Entry 8ZD4 (electron microscopy, 2.90 A resolution); this record covers chains D and G of the 4 polymer chains in the assembly.

# Chain D
Protein: TRA@ protein
Organism: Homo sapiens
UniProtKB: Q6PJ56 (Q6PJ56_HUMAN); the construct has insertions or renumbered stretches relative to UniProt, so the offset changes along the chain: 22-114 = UniProt 22-114; 122-223 = UniProt 128-229
Amino-acid sequence (202 residues; each row starts with the number of its first residue):
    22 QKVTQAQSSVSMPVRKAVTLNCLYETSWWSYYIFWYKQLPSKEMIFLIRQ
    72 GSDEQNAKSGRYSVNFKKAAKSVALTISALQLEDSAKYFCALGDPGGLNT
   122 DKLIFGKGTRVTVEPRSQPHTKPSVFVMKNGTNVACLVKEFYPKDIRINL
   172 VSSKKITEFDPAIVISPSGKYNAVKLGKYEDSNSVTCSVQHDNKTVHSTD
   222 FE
Sequence notes: linker (115-121)
Disulfide bonds: Cys43-Cys111, Cys157-Cys208

# Chain G
Protein: gamma chain
Organism: Homo sapiens
Amino-acid sequence (224 residues; row label = number of the first residue in the row):
    25 GTKSVTRPTRSSAEITCDLTVINAFYIHWYLHQEGKAPQRLLYYDVSNSK
    75 DVLESGLSPGKYYTHTPRRWSWILILRNLIENDSGVYYCATWDRGNPKTH
   125 YYKKLFGSGTTLVVTDKQLDADVSPKPTIFLPSIAETKLQKAGTYLCLLE
   175 KFFPDVIKIHWQEKKSNTILGSQEGNTMKTNDTYMKFSWLTVPEESLDKE
   225 HRCIVRHENNKNGVDQEIIFPPIK
Disordered / not traced: 247-248
Disulfide bonds: Cys41-Cys113

# Interface between chain D and chain G
Residue-residue contacts (50):
  Tyr57(D) with Lys128(G), hydrogen bond (side chain-backbone); Phe130(G), hydrophobic
  Gln59(D) with Tyr112(G), hydrogen bond
  Ser62(D) with Thr26(G), hydrogen bond (backbone-side chain)
  Lys63(D) with Thr26(G); Tyr112(G); Ser132(G)
  Met65(D) with Tyr112(G), hydrophobic; Phe130(G), hydrophobic
  Phe67(D) with Tyr125(G), hydrophobic; Lys127(G)
  Arg70(D) with Tyr125(G)
  Phe110(D) with His56(G)
  Asn120(D) with Tyr50(G); Tyr126(G)
  Thr121(D) with Arg64(G), hydrogen bond (backbone-side chain); Tyr67(G)
  Asp122(D) with Arg64(G), hydrogen bond (backbone-side chain); Trp116(G)
  Lys123(D) with Arg64(G)
  Leu124(D) with Tyr54(G)
  Phe126(D) with Ala61(G); Pro62(G)
  Gly127(D) with Ala61(G); Pro62(G)
  Lys128(D) with Gly59(G)
  Phe147(D) with Glu160(G); Gln164(G)
  Val148(D) with Ser157(G)
  Met149(D) with Phe154(G), hydrophobic; Leu155(G); Thr168(G); Leu170(G), hydrophobic
  Asn151(D) with Ile153(G); Phe154(G)
  Asn154(D) with Phe154(G)
  Ala156(D) with Phe154(G), hydrophobic
  Lys160(D) with Glu160(G), salt bridge
  Ala183(D) with Trp213(G)
  Val185(D) with Gln197(G); Glu198(G)
  Ile186(D) with Gln197(G), hydrogen bond (backbone-side chain)
  Ser187(D) with Gln197(G)
  Pro188(D) with Gln197(G)
  Val195(D) with Phe211(G), hydrophobic; Trp213(G), hydrophobic
  Leu197(D) with Leu172(G), hydrophobic; Phe211(G), hydrophobic
  Phe222(D) with Leu163(G)
  Glu223(D) with Lys162(G)
Other interface residues (no listed pair), chain D (39 interface residues in all): Phe55, Gly117, Leu119, Ser145, Leu158, Phe180, Asn193
Other interface residues (no listed pair), chain G (40 interface residues in all): His52, Lys60, Glu78, Val110, Thr135, Pro156, Ala159, Met209

# In short
The interface between chain D and chain G involves 39 residues on one side and 40 on the other; the contacts
include 6 hydrogen bonds and 1 salt bridge. Among the polar pairs are Lys160(D)-Glu160(G), Tyr57(D)-Lys128(G)
and Gln59(D)-Tyr112(G).
Chain D is TRA@ protein and chain G is gamma chain, both from Homo sapiens; the structure, Cryo-EM structure
of the gdTCR-ECD, was determined by electron microscopy, deposited together with 8ZA6, 8ZA9, 8ZAA and 9II6.
